6MFZ - chain A; structure by X-ray diffraction, 6.00 A resolution (low resolution: residue-level contacts below are approximate; hydrogen-bond / salt-bridge calls are withheld).

# Chain A
Name: Linear gramicidin synthase subunit A
Source organism: Brevibacillus parabrevis
UniProtKB: Q70LM7 (LGRA_BREPA); residues 3-1803 here correspond to UniProt positions 2-1802 (UniProt number = residue number - 1)
Amino-acid sequence (1814 residues; each row starts with the number of its first residue; numbers below 1 keep their minus sign (Gly-1 is residue -1)):
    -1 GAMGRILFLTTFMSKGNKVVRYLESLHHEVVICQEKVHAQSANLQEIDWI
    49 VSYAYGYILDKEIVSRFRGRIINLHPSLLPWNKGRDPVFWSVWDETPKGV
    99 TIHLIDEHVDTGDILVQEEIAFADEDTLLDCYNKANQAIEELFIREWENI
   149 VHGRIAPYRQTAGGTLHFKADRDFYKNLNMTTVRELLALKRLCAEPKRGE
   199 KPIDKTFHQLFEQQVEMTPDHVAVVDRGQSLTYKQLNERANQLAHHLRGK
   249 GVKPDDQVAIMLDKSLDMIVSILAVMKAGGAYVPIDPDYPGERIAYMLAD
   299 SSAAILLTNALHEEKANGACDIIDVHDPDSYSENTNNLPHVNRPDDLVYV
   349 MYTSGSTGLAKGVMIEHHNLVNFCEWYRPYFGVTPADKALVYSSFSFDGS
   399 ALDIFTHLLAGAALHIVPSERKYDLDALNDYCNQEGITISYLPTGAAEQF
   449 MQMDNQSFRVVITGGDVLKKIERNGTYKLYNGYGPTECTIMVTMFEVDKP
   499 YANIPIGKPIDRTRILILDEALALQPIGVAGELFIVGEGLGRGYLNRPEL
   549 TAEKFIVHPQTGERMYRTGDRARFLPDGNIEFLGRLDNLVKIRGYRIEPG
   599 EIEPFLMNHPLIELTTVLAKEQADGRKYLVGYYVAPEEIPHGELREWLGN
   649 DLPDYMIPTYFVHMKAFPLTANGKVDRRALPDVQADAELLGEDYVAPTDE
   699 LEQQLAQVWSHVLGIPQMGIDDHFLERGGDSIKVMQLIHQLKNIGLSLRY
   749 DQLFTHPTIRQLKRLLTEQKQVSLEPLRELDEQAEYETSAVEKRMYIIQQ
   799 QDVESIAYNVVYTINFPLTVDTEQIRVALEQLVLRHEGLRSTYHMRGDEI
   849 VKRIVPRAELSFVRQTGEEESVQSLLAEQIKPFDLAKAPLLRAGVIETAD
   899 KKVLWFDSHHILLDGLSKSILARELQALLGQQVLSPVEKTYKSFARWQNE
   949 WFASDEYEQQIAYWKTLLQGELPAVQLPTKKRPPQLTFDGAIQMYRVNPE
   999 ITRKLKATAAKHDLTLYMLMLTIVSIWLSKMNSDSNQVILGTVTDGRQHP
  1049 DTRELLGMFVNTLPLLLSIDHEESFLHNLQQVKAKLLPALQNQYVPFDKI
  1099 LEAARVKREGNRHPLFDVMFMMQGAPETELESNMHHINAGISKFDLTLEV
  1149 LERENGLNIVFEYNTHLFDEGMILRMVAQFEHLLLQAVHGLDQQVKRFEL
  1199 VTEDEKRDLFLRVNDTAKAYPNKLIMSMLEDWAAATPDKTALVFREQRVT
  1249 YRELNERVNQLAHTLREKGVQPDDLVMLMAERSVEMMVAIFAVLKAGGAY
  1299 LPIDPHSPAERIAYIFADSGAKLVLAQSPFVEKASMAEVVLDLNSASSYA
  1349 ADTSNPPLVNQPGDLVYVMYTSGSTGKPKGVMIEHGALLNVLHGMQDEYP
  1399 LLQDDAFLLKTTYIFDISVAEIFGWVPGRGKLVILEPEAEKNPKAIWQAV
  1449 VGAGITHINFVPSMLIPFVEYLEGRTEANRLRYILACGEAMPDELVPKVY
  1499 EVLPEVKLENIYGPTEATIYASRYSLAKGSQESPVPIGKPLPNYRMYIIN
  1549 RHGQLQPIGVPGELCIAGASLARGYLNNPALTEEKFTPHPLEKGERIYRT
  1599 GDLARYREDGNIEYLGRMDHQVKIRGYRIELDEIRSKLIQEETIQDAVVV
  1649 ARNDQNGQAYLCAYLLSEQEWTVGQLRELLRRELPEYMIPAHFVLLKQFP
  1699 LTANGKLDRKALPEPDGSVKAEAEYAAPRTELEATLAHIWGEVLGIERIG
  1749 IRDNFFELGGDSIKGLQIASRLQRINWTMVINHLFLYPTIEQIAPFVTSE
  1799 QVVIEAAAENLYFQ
Disordered / not traced: -1 to 0, 685-692, 1713-1723, 1809-1812
Glycans and other covalent adducts: 4'-phosphopantetheine (PNS) linked to Ser729, Ser1760
Differences from the reference sequence: expression tag (-1 to 2, 1804-1812)
Small-molecule neighbours: 4'-phosphopantetheine (PNS): Ile795, Ile796, Asp1096, Leu1099, Arg1106, Ile1761
UniProt features mapped onto this chain:
  - modified residue (O-(pantetheine 4'-phosphoryl)serine): Ser729, Ser1760
What the authors report for this chain:
  - conformationally variable residues (domain motion): Asp1236
  - catalytic residues: His908 (citing earlier work)

# Summary
4'-phosphopantetheine is covalently linked to Ser729 and Ser1760. From the paper: the catalytic residue
His908; conformational variability at Asp1236.
Chain A is Linear gramicidin synthase subunit A (Brevibacillus parabrevis); the structure, Crystal structure
of dimodular LgrA in a condensation state, was determined by X-ray diffraction (same publication as 6MFW,
6MFX, 6MFY and 6MG0).
